9Q90 - chains M and T of the 14 polymer chains in the assembly; structure by electron microscopy, 3.50 A resolution.

# Chain M
Name: RNA polymerase sigma-54 factor
From: Klebsiella pneumoniae
UniProtKB: A6TEM1 (A6TEM1_KLEP7); residues 15-477 here correspond to UniProt positions 1-463 (UniProt number = residue number - 14)
Chain sequence (497 residues; row label = number of the first residue in the row; numbers below 1 keep their minus sign (Met-19 is residue -19)):
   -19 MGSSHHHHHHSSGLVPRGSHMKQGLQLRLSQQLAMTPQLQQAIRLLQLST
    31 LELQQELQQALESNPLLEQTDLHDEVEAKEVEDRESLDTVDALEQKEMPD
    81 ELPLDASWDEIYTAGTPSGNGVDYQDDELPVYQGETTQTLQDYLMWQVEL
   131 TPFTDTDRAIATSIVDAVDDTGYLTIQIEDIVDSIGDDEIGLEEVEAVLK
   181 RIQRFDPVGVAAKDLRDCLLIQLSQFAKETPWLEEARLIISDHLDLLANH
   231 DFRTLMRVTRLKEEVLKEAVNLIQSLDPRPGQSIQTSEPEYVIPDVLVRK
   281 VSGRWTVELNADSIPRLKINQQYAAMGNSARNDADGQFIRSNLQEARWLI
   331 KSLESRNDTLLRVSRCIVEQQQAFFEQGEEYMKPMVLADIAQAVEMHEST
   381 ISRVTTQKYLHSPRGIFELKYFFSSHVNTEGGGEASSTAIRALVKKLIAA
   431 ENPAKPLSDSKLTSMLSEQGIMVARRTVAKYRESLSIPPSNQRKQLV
Unresolved in the structure: -19 to 0, 49-108
Sequence notes: initiating methionine (-19); expression tag (-18 to 14)

# Chain T
Molecule: 36-nt DNA strand
Sequence (36 nucleotides; each row starts with the number of its first residue; numbers below 1 keep their minus sign (DC-1 is residue -1)):
    -1 CCAGGGCTGATCGTGCAAAAGTCGTGCCAGCCGTCT

# Interface between chain M and chain T
Contacting residue pairs (34; chain M residue first):
  Gln11(M) with DC14(T), hydrogen bond to the phosphate; DA15(T), phosphate contact
  Leu13(M) with DC14(T), sugar contact
  Thr16(M) with DG11(T), hydrogen bond to the base
  Gln18(M) with DG11(T), base contact
  Leu19(M) with DG11(T), base contact
  Ala22(M) with DT12(T), base contact
  Ile23(M) with DT12(T), base contact
  Arg233(M) with DG31(T), salt bridge to the phosphate; DT32(T), salt bridge to the phosphate
  Gln324(M) with DA8(T), phosphate contact
  Lys331(M) with DG11(T), hydrogen bond to the base
  Ser332(M) with DT12(T), base contact
  Ser335(M) with DT12(T), hydrogen bond to the base
  Glu375(M) with DG13(T), phosphate contact
  Met376(M) with DT12(T), sugar contact; DG13(T), phosphate contact
  His377(M) with DG13(T), hydrogen bond to the phosphate; DC14(T), salt bridge to the phosphate
  Ser379(M) with DC14(T), hydrogen bond to the base; DA15(T), base contact
  Thr380(M) with DT12(T), phosphate contact
  Arg383(M) with DG13(T), base contact
  Ser405(M) with DC21(T), hydrogen bond to the phosphate; DG22(T), hydrogen bond to the phosphate
  Ser417(M) with DG22(T), hydrogen bond to the phosphate
  Ala454(M) with DT23(T), phosphate contact; DG24(T), phosphate contact
  Arg456(M) with DG24(T), hydrogen bond to the base; DC25(T), base contact
  Thr457(M) with DG22(T), sugar contact; DT23(T), phosphate contact
  Lys460(M) with DG22(T), salt bridge to the phosphate
  Tyr461(M) with DG22(T), hydrogen bond to the phosphate
Other interface residues (no listed pair), chain M (34 interface residues in all): Gln12, Asp231, Arg320, Trp328, His406, Val407, Asn408, Val453, Arg455
Other interface residues (no listed pair), chain T (15 interface residues in all): DT9, DC26

# Overview
The interface between chain M and chain T involves 34 residues on one side and 15 on the other, with 11
hydrogen bonds and 4 salt bridges. Polar contacts include Thr16(M)-DG11(T), Lys331(M)-DG11(T) and
Ser335(M)-DT12(T).
Here chain M is RNA polymerase sigma-54 factor (Klebsiella pneumoniae) and chain T is a 36-nt DNA strand.
Entry 9Q90 (CryoEM structure of bacterial transcription intermediate complex mediated by activator PspF) was
determined by electron microscopy.
